8CLW - chain A; structure by X-ray diffraction, 1.80 A resolution.

== Chain A ==
Molecule: Cytokinin dehydrogenase 4
Source organism: Zea mays
Notes: EC 1.5.99.12
UniProtKB: E3T1W8 (E3T1W8_MAIZE); residue numbers follow UniProt; this construct covers 1-541
Chain sequence (541 residues; each row starts with the number of its first residue):
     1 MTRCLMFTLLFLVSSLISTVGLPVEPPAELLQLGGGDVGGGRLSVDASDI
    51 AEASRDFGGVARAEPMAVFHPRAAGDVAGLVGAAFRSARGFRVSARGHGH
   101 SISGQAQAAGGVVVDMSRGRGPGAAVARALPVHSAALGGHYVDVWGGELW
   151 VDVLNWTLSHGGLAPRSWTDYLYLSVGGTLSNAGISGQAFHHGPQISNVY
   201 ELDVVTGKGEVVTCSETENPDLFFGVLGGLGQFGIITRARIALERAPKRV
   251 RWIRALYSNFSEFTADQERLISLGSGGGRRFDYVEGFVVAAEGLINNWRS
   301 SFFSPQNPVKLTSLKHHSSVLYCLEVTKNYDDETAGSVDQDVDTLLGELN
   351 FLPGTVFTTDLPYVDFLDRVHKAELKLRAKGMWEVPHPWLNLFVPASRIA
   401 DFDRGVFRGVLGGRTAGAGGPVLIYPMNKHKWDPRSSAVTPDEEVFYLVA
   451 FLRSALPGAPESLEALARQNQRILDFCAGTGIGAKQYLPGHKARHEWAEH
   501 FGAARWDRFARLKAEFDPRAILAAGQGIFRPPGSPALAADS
Not modelled in the structure: 1-39, 119-124, 274-277, 293-318, 413-415, 533-541
Covalent attachments: flavin-adenine dinucleotide (FAD) linked to H100
Residues lining bound ligands:
  - FAD (flavin-adenine dinucleotide): F57, S94, A95, R96, G97, H98, G99, S101, Q105, A106, M116, G146, T169, D170, Y171, L174, S175, G177, G178, T179, S181, N182, G184, I185, L230, G231, G234, I235, I236, W383, W389, Y487, L488, A523, Q526
  - UZ3 (2-[[3,5-bis(chloranyl)phenyl]carbamoylamino]-4-methoxy-benzamide): D170, I185, V370, A373, L377, W383, W389, N391, P421, L423, L448, L452, Y487, L488
What the authors report for this chain:
  - binding site for UZ3: D170, E285, E325, R369, V370, W389, P421
  - catalytic residues: D170 (citing earlier work)
  - specificity-determining residues: A373 (citing earlier work)

== Summary ==
Ligands of chain A: compound UZ3. Flavin-adenine dinucleotide is covalently linked to H100. The paper reports
the catalytic residue D170; a binding site for UZ3 at D170, E285 and E325 among others.
Chain A is Cytokinin dehydrogenase 4 (Zea mays); the structure, Crystal structure of maize cytokinin
oxidase/dehydrogenase 4 (CKO/CKX4) in complex with inhibitor
2-[(3,5-dichlorophenyl)carbamoylamino]-4-methoxy-benzamide, was determined by X-ray diffraction (same
publication as 8CK6, 8CKQ, 8CKT, 8CM2 and 8CJ9).
